Entry 1AOI (X-ray diffraction, 2.80 A resolution); this record covers chains I and F of the 10 polymer chains in the assembly.

== Chain I ==
Molecule: Palindromic 146 bp DNA repeat 8/9 from human x-chromosome alpha satellite DNA
Sequence (146 nucleotides; each row starts with the number of its first residue):
     1 ATCAATATCCACCTGCAGATTCTACCAAAAGTGTATTTGGAAACTGCTCC
    51 ATCAAAAGGCATGTTCAGCTGAATTCAGCTGAACATGCCTTTTGATGGAG
   101 CAGTTTCCAAATACACTTTTGGTAGAATCTGCAGGTGGATATTGAT

== Chain F ==
Protein: Histone H4
Source organism: Xenopus laevis
Notes: fragment: histone h4
UniProt: P62799 (H4_XENLA); residues 16-102 here correspond to UniProt positions 17-103 (UniProt number = residue number + 1)
Amino-acid sequence (87 residues; row label = number of the first residue in the row):
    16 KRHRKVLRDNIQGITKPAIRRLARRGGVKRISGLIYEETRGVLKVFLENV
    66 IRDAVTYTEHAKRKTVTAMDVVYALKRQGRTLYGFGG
UniProt features mapped onto this chain:
  - DNA-binding region: Lys16 to Lys20
  - modified residue: Lys16 (N6-(2-hydroxyisobutyryl)lysine), Lys20 (N6,N6,N6-trimethyllysine), Lys31 (N6-(2-hydroxyisobutyryl)lysine), Lys44 (N6-(2-hydroxyisobutyryl)lysine), Ser47 (Phosphoserine), Tyr51 (Phosphotyrosine), Lys59 (N6-(2-hydroxyisobutyryl)lysine), Lys77 (N6-(2-hydroxyisobutyryl)lysine), Lys79 (N6-(2-hydroxyisobutyryl)lysine), Tyr88 (Phosphotyrosine), Lys91 (N6-(2-hydroxyisobutyryl)lysine)
  - cross-link (Glycyl lysine isopeptide (Lys-Gly)): Lys31 (interchain with G-Cter in UFM1), Lys91 (interchain with G-Cter in ubiquitin)

== Chain I / chain F interface ==
Pairs across the interface (11):
  DT80(I) - Arg45(F)  hydrogen bond to the sugar
  DT80(I) - Ile46(F)  sugar contact
  DT80(I) - Ser47(F)  phosphate contact
  DT80(I) - Gly48(F)  hydrogen bond to the phosphate
  DG81(I) - Arg45(F)  phosphate contact
  DG81(I) - Ile46(F)  hydrogen bond to the phosphate
  DG100(I) - Lys79(F)  salt bridge to the phosphate
  DG100(I) - Thr80(F)  phosphate contact
  DC101(I) - Arg78(F)  sugar contact
  DC101(I) - Lys79(F)  hydrogen bond to the phosphate
  DC101(I) - Thr80(F)  hydrogen bond to the phosphate
Interface residues without a listed pair, chain I (5 interface residues in all): DC79
Interface residues without a listed pair, chain F (9 interface residues in all): Lys44, Tyr51

== In short ==
The interface between chain I and chain F involves 5 residues on one side and 9 on the other; the contacts
include 5 hydrogen bonds and 1 salt bridge. Among the polar pairs are DT80(I)-Arg45(F), DT80(I)-Gly48(F) and
DG81(I)-Ile46(F).
Chain I is Palindromic 146 bp DNA repeat 8/9 from human x-chromosome alpha satellite DNA and chain F is
Histone H4 (Xenopus laevis); the structure, Complex between nucleosome core particle (h3,h4,h2a,h2b) and 146
bp long DNA fragment, was determined by X-ray diffraction.
